Entry 6P8M (X-ray diffraction, 3.59 A resolution); this record covers chains H and L of the 3 polymer chains in the assembly.

# Chain H
Name: P-p3b3 Heavy Chain
From: Mus musculus
Sequence (233 residues; numbered 1 to 225 plus 8 insertion-coded residues; the number before each row is that of its first residue; a row labelled like 82A-82C holds insertion residues (82A, then the next letters in order)):
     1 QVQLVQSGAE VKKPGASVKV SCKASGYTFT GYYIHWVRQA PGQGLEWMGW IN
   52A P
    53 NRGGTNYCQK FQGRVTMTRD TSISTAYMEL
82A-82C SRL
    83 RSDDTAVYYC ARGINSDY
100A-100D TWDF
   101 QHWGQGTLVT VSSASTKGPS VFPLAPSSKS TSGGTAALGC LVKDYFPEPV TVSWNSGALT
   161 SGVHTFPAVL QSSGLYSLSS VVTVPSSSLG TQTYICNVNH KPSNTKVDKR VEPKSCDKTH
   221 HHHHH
Disordered / not traced: 128-132, 214-225
Disulfides: Cys-22/Cys-92, Cys-140/Cys-196

# Chain L
Name: P-p3b3 Light Chain
From: Mus musculus
Sequence (216 residues; row label = number of the first residue in the row; note: 5 numbers in that range are skipped by the numbering (no residue carries them; nothing is unmodelled there); a row labelled like 27A-27G holds insertion residues (27A, then the next letters in order)):
     1 DIVMSQSPSS LAVSVGEKVT MSCKSSQ
27A-27G SLLYSSN
    29 QKNYLAWYQQ KPGQSPKLLI YWASTRESGV PDRFTGSGSG TDFTLTISSV KAEDLAVYYC
    89 QQY
    96 ETLGSGTKLE IKRTVAAPSV FIFPPSDEQL KSGTASVVCL LNNFYPREAK VQWKVDNALQ
   156 SGNSQESVTE QDSKDSTYSL SSTLTLSKAD YEKHKVYACE VTHQGLSSPV TKSFNRGEC
Disordered / not traced: 1-3, 27A-27G, 213-214
Disulfides: Cys-23/Cys-88, Cys-134/Cys-194

# Interface between chain H and chain L
Contacting residue pairs (52):
  Gln-39(H) / Gln-38(L)  hydrogen bond
  Gln-39(H) / Tyr-87(L)  hydrogen bond
  Gln-43(H) / Tyr-87(L)
  Gly-44(H) / Tyr-87(L)
  Leu-45(H) / Pro-44(L)  hydrophobic
  Leu-45(H) / Leu-98(L)  hydrophobic
  Trp-47(H) / Glu-96(L)
  Tyr-91(H) / Ser-43(L)
  Tyr-100(H) / Tyr-32(L)
  Tyr-100(H) / Trp-50(L)  hydrophobic
  Trp-100B(H) / Tyr-32(L)
  Trp-100B(H) / Tyr-36(L)  hydrogen bond (backbone-side chain)
  Trp-100B(H) / Gln-89(L)  hydrogen bond (backbone-side chain)
  Trp-100B(H) / Tyr-91(L)
  Trp-100B(H) / Glu-96(L)
  Asp-100C(H) / Tyr-32(L)  hydrogen bond
  Asp-100C(H) / Ala-34(L)
  Asp-100C(H) / Tyr-36(L)
  Asp-100C(H) / Leu-46(L)
  Asp-100C(H) / Tyr-49(L)
  Phe-100D(H) / Tyr-36(L)  hydrogen bond (backbone-side chain)
  Phe-100D(H) / Leu-46(L)
  Phe-100D(H) / Gln-89(L)
  Gln-101(H) / Glu-55(L)
  Trp-103(H) / Pro-44(L)  hydrogen bond (side chain-backbone)
  Gly-104(H) / Ser-43(L)
  Phe-122(H) / Ser-121(L)
  Phe-122(H) / Gln-124(L)
  Pro-123(H) / Ser-121(L)
  Leu-124(H) / Phe-118(L)  hydrophobic
  Leu-124(H) / Val-133(L)  hydrophobic
  Thr-135(H) / Phe-116(L)
  Ala-136(H) / Phe-116(L)  hydrophobic
  Ala-137(H) / Phe-116(L)  hydrophobic
  Leu-141(H) / Ser-131(L)
  Lys-143(H) / Ser-131(L)
  His-164(H) / Asn-138(L)
  His-164(H) / Ser-174(L)  hydrogen bond
  Thr-165(H) / Thr-164(L)
  Phe-166(H) / Leu-135(L)  hydrophobic
  Phe-166(H) / Thr-164(L)
  Phe-166(H) / Ser-174(L)
  Phe-166(H) / Leu-175(L)
  Phe-166(H) / Ser-176(L)
  Pro-167(H) / Ser-162(L)  hydrogen bond (backbone-side chain)
  Pro-167(H) / Val-163(L)
  Val-169(H) / Gln-160(L)
  Val-169(H) / Glu-161(L)
  Val-169(H) / Ser-162(L)
  Leu-170(H) / Gln-160(L)
  Gln-171(H) / Gln-160(L)
  Val-181(H) / Leu-135(L)  hydrophobic
Interface residues without a listed pair, chain H (32 interface residues in all): Ile-96, Ala-125, Ser-172
Interface residues without a listed pair, chain L (37 interface residues in all): Gln-42, Pro-119, Glu-123, Asp-167, Thr-178, Thr-180

# Summary
The interface between chain H and chain L involves 32 residues on one side and 37 on the other; the contacts
include 9 hydrogen bonds. Polar contacts include Gln-39(H)/Gln-38(L), Gln-39(H)/Tyr-87(L) and
Asp-100C(H)/Tyr-32(L).
Here chain H is P-p3b3 Heavy Chain and chain L is P-p3b3 Light Chain, both from Mus musculus. Entry 6P8M
(Crystal Structure of Antibody P-p3b3 A60C Heavy Chain in Complex with 426c HIV-1 gp120 core G459C) was
determined by X-ray diffraction, deposited together with 6P8N.
